Entry 7Y5C (electron microscopy, 4.70 A resolution (low resolution: residue-level contacts below are approximate; hydrogen-bond / salt-bridge calls are withheld)); this record covers chains A and D of the 20 polymer chains in the assembly.

# Chain A
Molecule: ATP synthase subunit alpha
From: Mycolicibacterium smegmatis
Notes: EC 7.1.2.2
Reference sequence: A0R202 (ATPA_MYCS2); residue numbers follow UniProt; this construct covers 1-548
Amino-acid sequence (548 residues; numbered 1 to 548; the number before each row is that of its first residue):
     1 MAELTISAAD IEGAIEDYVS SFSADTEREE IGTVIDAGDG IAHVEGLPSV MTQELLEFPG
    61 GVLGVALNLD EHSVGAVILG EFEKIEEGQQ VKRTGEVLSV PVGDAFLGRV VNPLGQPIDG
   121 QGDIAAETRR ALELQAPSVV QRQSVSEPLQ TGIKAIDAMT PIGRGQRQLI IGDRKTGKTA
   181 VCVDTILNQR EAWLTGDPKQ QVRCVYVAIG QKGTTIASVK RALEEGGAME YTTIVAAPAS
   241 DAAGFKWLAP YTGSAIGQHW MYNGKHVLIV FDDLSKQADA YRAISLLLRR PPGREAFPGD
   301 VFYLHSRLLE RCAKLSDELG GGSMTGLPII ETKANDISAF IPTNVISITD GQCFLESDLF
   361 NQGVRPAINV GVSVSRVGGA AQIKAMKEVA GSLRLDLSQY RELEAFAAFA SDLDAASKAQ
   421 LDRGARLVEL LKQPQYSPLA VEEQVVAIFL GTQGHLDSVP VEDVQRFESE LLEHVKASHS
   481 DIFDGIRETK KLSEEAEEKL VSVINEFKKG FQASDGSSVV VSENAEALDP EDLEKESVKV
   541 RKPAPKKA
Unresolved in the structure: 1-4, 517-530, 546-548
Small-molecule neighbours:
  - ATP (adenosine-5'-triphosphate), molecule 1: Asp173, Arg174, Lys175, Thr176, Gly177, Lys178, Thr179, Ala180, Phe360, Arg365, Gln433, Pro434, Gln435
  - ATP, molecule 2: Val374, Ser375, Arg376
UniProt features mapped onto this chain:
  - binding site (ATP): Gly172 to Thr179
  - site: Ser373 (Required for activity)
Reported in the primary citation:
  - conformationally variable residues (order/disorder transition): Glu534 to Pro545

# Chain D
Molecule: ATP synthase subunit beta
From: Mycolicibacterium smegmatis
Notes: EC 7.1.2.2
Reference sequence: A0R200 (ATPB_MYCS2); numbering as in UniProt (aligned over 2-475)
Amino-acid sequence (481 residues; each row starts with the number of its first residue; numbers below 1 keep their minus sign (Met-5 is residue -5)):
    -5 MHHHHHHTAT AEKTAGRVVR ITGPVVDVEF PRGSVPELFN ALHAEITFGA LAKTLTLEVA
    55 QHLGDSLVRC ISMQPTDGLV RGVEVTDTGA SISVPVGDGV KGHVFNALGD CLDDPGYGKD
   115 FEHWSIHRKP PAFSDLEPRT EMLETGLKVV DLLTPYVRGG KIALFGGAGV GKTVLIQEMI
   175 NRIARNFGGT SVFAGVGERT REGNDLWVEL ADANVLKDTA LVFGQMDEPP GTRMRVALSA
   235 LTMAEFFRDE QGQDVLLFID NIFRFTQAGS EVSTLLGRMP SAVGYQPTLA DEMGELQERI
   295 TSTRGRSITS MQAVYVPADD YTDPAPATTF AHLDATTELS RAVFSKGIFP AVDPLASSST
   355 ILDPAIVGDE HYRVAQEVIR ILQRYKDLQD IIAILGIDEL SEEDKQLVNR ARRIERFLSQ
   415 NMMAAEQFTG QPGSTVPLKE TIEAFDKLTK GEFDHLPEQA FFLIGGLDDL AKKAESLGAK
   475 L
Unresolved in the structure: -5 to 7, 472-475
Differences from the reference sequence: initiating methionine (-5); expression tag (-4 to 1)
Metal / ion sites: Mg2+: Thr167 (together with ATP)
Small-molecule neighbours: ATP (adenosine-5'-triphosphate): Gly161, Ala162, Gly163, Val164, Gly165, Lys166, Thr167, Val168, Arg193, Glu196, Phe343, Ala419, Phe422, Thr423

# Interface between chain A and chain D
Contacting residue pairs (49; chain A residue first):
  Val50(A) with Val74(D)
  Met51(A) with Phe42(D); Gly72(D); Leu73(D)
  Thr52(A) with Ile15(D); Thr70(D); Asp71(D); Gly72(D); Leu73(D)
  Gln53(A) with Asp71(D)
  Leu69(A) with Arg14(D); Ile15(D)
  Asp70(A) with Arg75(D)
  Glu71(A) with Val13(D); Arg14(D); Arg75(D)
  Val97(A) with Phe42(D)
  Ala136(A) with Asp221(D)
  Val139(A) with Asn198(D)
  Val140(A) with Leu106(D)
  Arg142(A) with Thr194(D)
  Arg290(A) with Thr16(D)
  Gly299(A) with Glu265(D)
  Phe302(A) with Arg227(D)
  Tyr303(A) with Asp221(D); Glu222(D)
  Ser306(A) with Met220(D); Asp221(D)
  Glu310(A) with Thr194(D); Asp221(D)
  Ile346(A) with Ala162(D)
  Ser347(A) with Arg193(D)
  Thr349(A) with Arg193(D)
  Asp350(A) with Arg193(D); Arg195(D)
  Val372(A) with Arg335(D)
  Arg376(A) with Gly163(D); Phe422(D)
  Val377(A) with Phe422(D)
  Gly378(A) with Phe422(D)
  Leu395(A) with Phe343(D)
  Gln399(A) with Lys340(D); Phe456(D)
  Glu402(A) with Arg410(D)
  Phe406(A) with Ile386(D); Ala387(D); Arg406(D)
  Phe409(A) with Ile388(D)
  Ser411(A) with Asp392(D)
Other interface residues (no listed pair), chain A (45 interface residues in all): Asn68, Val74, Gln143, Ser144, Arg167, Pro292, Asp300, Asn344, Ile348, Gly371, Gly379, Ser398, Ala405
Other interface residues (no listed pair), chain D (46 interface residues in all): Pro69, Asp199, Phe217, Pro223, Arg258, Gln261, Thr268, Phe338, Ser339, Gly341, Gln383, Gln421

# In short
The interface between chain A and chain D involves 45 residues on one side and 46 on the other. One ATP
molecule is bound between chain A and chain D. Bound to chain A: ATP. From UniProt: 8 ATP-binding residues on
chain A. From the paper: conformational variability at Glu534(A).
Here chain A is ATP synthase subunit alpha and chain D is ATP synthase subunit beta, both from
Mycolicibacterium smegmatis. Entry 7Y5C (Cryo-EM structure of F-ATP synthase from Mycolicibacterium smegmatis
(rotational state 2)) was determined by electron microscopy, deposited together with 7Y5A, 7Y5B and 7Y5D.
